PDB entry 2HXA | X-ray diffraction, 2.21 A resolution | chain A

Chain A:
Molecule: Azurin
From: Pseudomonas aeruginosa
Notes: engineered mutation(s): Metal binding loop
Reference sequence: P00282 (AZUR_PSEAE); aligned to UniProt positions 21-147 over residues 1-127 (the alignment contains insertions or deletions, so no single offset holds)
Sequence (127 residues; row label = number of the first residue in the row):
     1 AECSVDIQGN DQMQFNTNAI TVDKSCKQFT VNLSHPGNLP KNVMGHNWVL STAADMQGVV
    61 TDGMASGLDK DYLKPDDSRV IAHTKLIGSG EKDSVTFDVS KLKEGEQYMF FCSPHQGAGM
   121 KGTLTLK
Not modelled in the structure: 1-2
Cystine bridges: C3-C26
Metal / ion sites: Cu+: H46, C112, H115
Curated features (UniProtKB/Swiss-Prot):
  - binding site (Cu cation): H46, C112

Overview:
The Cu+ site is built by H46, C112 and H115. From UniProt: Cu cation-binding residues H46 and C112.
Chain A is Azurin (Pseudomonas aeruginosa); the structure, Crystal structure of Cu(I) Azurin with the
metal-binding loop sequence "CTFPGHSALM" replaced with "CSPHQGAGM", at pH3.5, was determined by X-ray
diffraction, deposited together with 2HX7, 2HX8 and 2HX9.
